7MZK - chains B and D of the 5 polymer chains in the assembly; structure by X-ray diffraction, 2.25 A resolution.

[Chain B]
Name: Spike protein S1
Source organism: Severe acute respiratory syndrome coronavirus 2
Notes: fragment: Receptor Binding Domain (RBD)
UniProtKB: P0DTC2 (SPIKE_SARS2); residues 331-527 here = UniProt positions 331-527
Sequence (205 residues; each row starts with the number of its first residue):
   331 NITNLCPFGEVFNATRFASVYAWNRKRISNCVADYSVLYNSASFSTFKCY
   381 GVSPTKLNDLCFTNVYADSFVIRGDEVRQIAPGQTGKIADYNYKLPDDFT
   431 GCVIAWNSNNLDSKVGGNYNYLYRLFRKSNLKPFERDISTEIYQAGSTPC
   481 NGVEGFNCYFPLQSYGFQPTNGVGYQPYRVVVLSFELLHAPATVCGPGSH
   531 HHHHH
Not modelled in the structure: 331-333, 529-535
Disulfides: C336-C361, C379-C432, C391-C525, C480-C488
Covalently attached groups: N-acetylglucosamine (NAG) linked to N343
Differences from the reference sequence: expression tag (528-535)

[Chain D]
Name: WCSL 129 light chain
Source organism: Homo sapiens
Sequence (216 residues; numbered 1 to 216; the number before each row is that of its first residue):
     1 QSVLTQPPSASGTPGQSVSISCSGTYSNIGSNPVNWYQQVPGTAPKLLIY
    51 ANDQRPSGVPDRFSGSKSATSAFLAIGGLQSEDDADYYCSTWDDSLPGPL
   101 FGGGTKLTVLGQPKANPTVTLFPPSSEELQANKATLVCLISDFYPGAVTV
   151 AWKADGSPVKAGVETTKPSKQSNNKYAASSYLSLTPEQWKSHRSYSCQVT
   201 HEGSTVEKTVAPTECS
Not modelled in the structure: 1, 214-216
Disulfides: C22-C89, C138-C197

[Interface between chain B and chain D]
Pairs across the interface (32; chain B residue first):
  D405(B) - R55(D)  salt bridge
  G416(B) - D53(D)
  K417(B) - D53(D)  hydrogen bond (backbone-side chain)
  K417(B) - Q54(D)
  Y421(B) - N52(D)  hydrogen bond
  Y421(B) - K67(D)
  L455(B) - A51(D)  hydrophobic
  L455(B) - Q54(D)
  F456(B) - P33(D)  hydrophobic
  F456(B) - A51(D)  hydrophobic
  K458(B) - S31(D)  hydrogen bond (side chain-backbone)
  K458(B) - N32(D)
  K458(B) - D94(D)  salt bridge
  Y473(B) - S31(D)  hydrogen bond (side chain-backbone)
  Y473(B) - N32(D)
  Y473(B) - P33(D)
  A475(B) - N32(D)
  A475(B) - W92(D)  hydrophobic
  G476(B) - N32(D)  hydrogen bond (backbone-side chain)
  G476(B) - W92(D)
  G476(B) - D93(D)
  G476(B) - L96(D)
  S477(B) - D93(D)
  S477(B) - D94(D)
  S477(B) - S95(D)
  S477(B) - L96(D)  hydrogen bond (backbone-backbone)
  S477(B) - P97(D)
  F486(B) - W92(D)  hydrophobic
  F486(B) - P97(D)
  N487(B) - W92(D)
  Y489(B) - W92(D)
  Y505(B) - R55(D)  hydrogen bond
Interface residues without a listed pair, chain B (20 interface residues in all): R403, Q409, T415, Q474, T478
Interface residues without a listed pair, chain D (19 interface residues in all): G30, Y50, G98, P99

[Summary]
20 residues of chain B and 19 residues of chain D are in contact, with 7 hydrogen bonds and 2 salt bridges.
Among the polar pairs are D405(B)-R55(D), K458(B)-D94(D) and K417(B)-D53(D). N-acetylglucosamine is covalently
linked to N343(B).
Chain B is Spike protein S1 (Severe acute respiratory syndrome coronavirus 2) and chain D is WCSL 129 light
chain (Homo sapiens); the structure, SARS-CoV-2 receptor binding domain bound to Fab WCSL 129 and Fab PDI 96,
was determined by X-ray diffraction (same publication as 7MZF, 7MZH and 7MZJ).
